8VJS - chains A and B of the 3 polymer chains in the assembly; structure by electron microscopy, 2.73 A resolution.

[Chain A (and B)]
Molecule: Capsid protein
Organism: Tulane virus
Notes: chain B of this document is another copy of the same molecule, construct and numbering; everything in this record applies to it too
Reference sequence: B2Y6D0 (B2Y6D0_9CALI); residue numbers follow UniProt; this construct covers 1-534
Chain sequence (534 residues; each row starts with the number of its first residue):
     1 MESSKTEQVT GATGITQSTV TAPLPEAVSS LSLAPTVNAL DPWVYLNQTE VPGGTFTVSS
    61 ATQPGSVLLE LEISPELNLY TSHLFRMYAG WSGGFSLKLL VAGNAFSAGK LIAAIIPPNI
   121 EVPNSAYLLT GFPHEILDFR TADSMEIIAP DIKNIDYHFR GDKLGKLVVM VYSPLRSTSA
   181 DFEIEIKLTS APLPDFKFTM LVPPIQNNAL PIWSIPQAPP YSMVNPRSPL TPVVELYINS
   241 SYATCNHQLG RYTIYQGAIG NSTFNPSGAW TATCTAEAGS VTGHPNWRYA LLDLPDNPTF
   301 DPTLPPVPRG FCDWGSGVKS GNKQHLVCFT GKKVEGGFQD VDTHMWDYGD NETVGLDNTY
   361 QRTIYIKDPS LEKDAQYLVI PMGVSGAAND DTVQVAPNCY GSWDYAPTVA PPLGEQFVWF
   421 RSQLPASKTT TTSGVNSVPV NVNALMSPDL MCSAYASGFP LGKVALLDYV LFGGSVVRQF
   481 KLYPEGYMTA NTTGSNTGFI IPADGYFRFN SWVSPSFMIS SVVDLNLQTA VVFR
Not modelled in the structure: 1-19, 528-534
Construct notes: conflict S3 (Asn in B2Y6D0), H284 (Asn in B2Y6D0), V334 (Phe in B2Y6D0), E335 (Ala in B2Y6D0), T343 (Ala in B2Y6D0), K367 (Ser in B2Y6D0), M451 (Ile in B2Y6D0), C452 (Arg in B2Y6D0)
From the paper describing this entry:
  - self-association interface (contacts with another copy of this molecule); pairs are residue here / residue on that copy: C452-C452 (disulfide)

[Interface between chain A and chain B]
Contacting residue pairs (76):
  T36(A) - W43(B)
  V37(A) - W43(B)
  N38(A) - D41(B)  hydrogen bond
  N38(A) - W43(B)
  A39(A) - D41(B)
  D41(A) - N38(B)  hydrogen bond
  D41(A) - A39(B)
  D41(A) - Y88(B)  hydrogen bond
  D41(A) - L201(B)
  W43(A) - T36(B)  hydrogen bond
  W43(A) - V37(B)
  W43(A) - N38(B)
  W43(A) - L201(B)
  V44(A) - L201(B)  hydrophobic
  Y80(A) - L201(B)  hydrophobic
  Y80(A) - V202(B)
  Y80(A) - P203(B)
  H83(A) - H83(B)  hydrogen bond (backbone-side chain)
  H83(A) - M87(B)
  H83(A) - P204(B)
  L84(A) - M87(B)  hydrophobic
  M87(A) - Y80(B)  hydrophobic
  M87(A) - H83(B)
  M87(A) - L84(B)  hydrophobic
  Y88(A) - D41(B)  hydrogen bond
  L201(A) - Y80(B)  hydrophobic
  V202(A) - Y80(B)
  P203(A) - Y80(B)
  P204(A) - H83(B)
  P204(A) - I212(B)
  I205(A) - S214(B)
  I212(A) - I205(B)  hydrophobic
  S222(A) - N265(B)
  M223(A) - N265(B)  hydrogen bond (backbone-side chain)
  V224(A) - N265(B)
  P229(A) - S267(B)  hydrogen bond (backbone-side chain)
  P229(A) - G268(B)
  L230(A) - S267(B)
  L230(A) - G268(B)
  F264(A) - S222(B)
  F264(A) - D449(B)
  N265(A) - S222(B)
  N265(A) - M223(B)  hydrogen bond (side chain-backbone)
  N265(A) - V224(B)
  S267(A) - P229(B)  hydrogen bond (side chain-backbone)
  S267(A) - L230(B)  hydrogen bond (backbone-backbone)
  S267(A) - S267(B)
  G268(A) - L230(B)
  G268(A) - P232(B)
  T271(A) - L230(B)
  G336(A) - A426(B)
  G337(A) - A426(B)
  G337(A) - S427(B)
  F338(A) - A426(B)  hydrophobic
  F338(A) - S427(B)
  F338(A) - K428(B)
  F338(A) - N436(B)
  F338(A) - S437(B)
  F338(A) - V438(B)  hydrophobic
  F338(A) - P439(B)
  Q339(A) - S427(B)
  Q339(A) - K428(B)  hydrogen bond (backbone-backbone)
  D340(A) - K428(B)
  D340(A) - T430(B)
  A426(A) - G337(B)
  A426(A) - F338(B)  hydrophobic
  A426(A) - Q339(B)
  S427(A) - F338(B)
  S427(A) - Q339(B)
  K428(A) - F338(B)
  K428(A) - Q339(B)  hydrogen bond (backbone-backbone)
  K428(A) - D340(B)
  N436(A) - F338(B)
  S437(A) - F338(B)
  D449(A) - F264(B)
  C452(A) - C452(B)  disulfide
Other interface residues (no listed pair), chain A (52 interface residues in all): N47, R86, P216, Y221, P232, F329, V341, T429, T430, V438, P439, A456
Other interface residues (no listed pair), chain B (53 interface residues in all): V44, L79, R86, P216, Y221, T231, G336, V341, T429, S453, Y455
Disulfides between the chains: C452(A)-C452(B)
The authors on this interface:
  - pairs named by the authors: C452(A)-C452(B) (covalent link)

[In short]
52 residues of chain A face 53 of chain B across their interface, with 1 disulfide bond and 13 hydrogen bonds.
Among the polar pairs are N38(A)-D41(B), D41(A)-Y88(B) and W43(A)-T36(B). The paper describes a contact
between C452(A) and C452(B). The paper reports a self-association interface involving C452(A).
Chain A and chain B are both Capsid protein (Tulane virus); the structure, Cryo-EM structure of Tulane virus
9-6-17 variant capsid protein VP1 9-14-18 without DTT treatment, was determined by electron microscopy (same
publication as 9CVE, 9CVF, 9CVG, 8VGR and 8VJR).
